Entry 8EF6 (electron microscopy, 3.20 A resolution); this record covers chains B and C of the 7 polymer chains in the assembly.

# Chain B
Protein: Guanine nucleotide-binding protein G(I)/G(S)/G(T) subunit beta-1
Organism: Rattus norvegicus
UniProt: P54311 (GBB1_RAT); numbering as in UniProt (aligned over 2-340)
Sequence (353 residues; numbered -12 to 340; the number before each row is that of its first residue; numbers below 1 keep their minus sign (Met-12 is residue -12)):
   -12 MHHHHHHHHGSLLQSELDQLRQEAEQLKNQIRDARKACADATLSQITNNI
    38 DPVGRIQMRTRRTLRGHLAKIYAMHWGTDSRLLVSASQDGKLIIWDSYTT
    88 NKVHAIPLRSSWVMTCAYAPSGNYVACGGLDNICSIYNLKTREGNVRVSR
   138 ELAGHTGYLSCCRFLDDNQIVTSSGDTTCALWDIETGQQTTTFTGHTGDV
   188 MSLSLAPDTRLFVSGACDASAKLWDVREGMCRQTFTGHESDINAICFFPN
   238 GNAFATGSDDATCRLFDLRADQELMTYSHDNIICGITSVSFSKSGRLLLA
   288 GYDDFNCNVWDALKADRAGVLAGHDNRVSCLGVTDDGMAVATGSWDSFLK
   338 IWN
Disordered / not traced: -12 to 5
Sequence notes: expression tag (-12 to 1)
UniProt features mapped onto this chain:
  - modified residue: Ser2 (N-acetylserine), His266 (Phosphohistidine)

# Chain C
Protein: Guanine nucleotide-binding protein G(I)/G(S)/G(O) subunit gamma-2
Organism: Bos taurus
UniProt: P63212 (GBG2_BOVIN); residue numbers follow UniProt; this construct covers 1-68
Sequence (68 residues; row label = number of the first residue in the row):
     1 MASNNTASIAQARKLVEQLKMEANIDRIKVSKAAADLMAYCEAHAKEDPL
    51 LTPVPASENPFREKKFFC
Disordered / not traced: 1-9, 65-68
UniProt features mapped onto this chain:
  - modified residue: Ala2 (N-acetylalanine), Cys68 (Cysteine methyl ester)
  - lipidation: Cys68 (S-geranylgeranyl cysteine)

# Chain B / chain C interface
Residue-residue contacts (71):
  Leu7(B) with Ala12(C), hydrophobic; Arg13(C); Val16(C)
  Glu10(B) with Lys20(C), salt bridge
  Ala11(B) with Val16(C), hydrophobic; Leu19(C)
  Leu14(B) with Val16(C), hydrophobic; Leu19(C), hydrophobic; Lys20(C)
  Ile18(B) with Leu19(C), hydrophobic; Ala23(C), hydrophobic; Arg27(C)
  Ala21(B) with Arg27(C)
  Arg22(B) with Glu22(C), salt bridge; Arg27(C)
  Cys25(B) with Ile28(C), hydrogen bond (side chain-backbone); Lys29(C), hydrogen bond (backbone-side chain)
  Asp27(B) with Lys29(C), salt bridge; Val30(C)
  Ala28(B) with Val30(C)
  Leu30(B) with Ala34(C), hydrophobic
  Ile33(B) with Met38(C), hydrophobic
  Ile37(B) with Glu42(C)
  Met45(B) with Leu50(C), hydrophobic
  Arg48(B) with Asn59(C); Phe61(C); Glu63(C), salt bridge
  Arg49(B) with Arg62(C), hydrogen bond (side chain-backbone)
  Ser84(B) with Phe61(C)
  Tyr85(B) with Pro60(C); Phe61(C), hydrophobic
  Met217(B) with Met21(C), hydrophobic
  Cys218(B) with Gln18(C), hydrogen bond (backbone-side chain)
  Gln220(B) with Ile25(C)
  Thr221(B) with Glu22(C), hydrogen bond (backbone-side chain)
  Phe235(B) with Leu37(C), hydrophobic; Tyr40(C), hydrophobic; Cys41(C), hydrophobic
  Pro236(B) with Tyr40(C)
  Asn237(B) with Tyr40(C)
  Asp254(B) with Ala33(C)
  Arg256(B) with Arg27(C); Ile28(C); Asp36(C), salt bridge
  Asp258(B) with Ile25(C); Arg27(C), salt bridge
  Gln259(B) with Val30(C)
  Leu261(B) with Val30(C), hydrophobic
  Ser279(B) with Asp48(C), hydrogen bond; Leu50(C)
  Lys280(B) with Asp48(C)
  Ser281(B) with Tyr40(C); Cys41(C), hydrogen bond (side chain-backbone); His44(C); Ala45(C); Asp48(C)
  Arg283(B) with Cys41(C); Glu42(C); Ala45(C); Leu51(C)
  Leu284(B) with Leu51(C), hydrophobic
  Leu300(B) with Met38(C), hydrophobic
  Asp323(B) with Pro49(C)
  Gly324(B) with Pro49(C); Leu50(C)
  Met325(B) with Pro49(C), hydrophobic; Pro60(C), hydrophobic
  Ala326(B) with Phe61(C), hydrophobic
  Val327(B) with Leu50(C), hydrophobic
  Asn340(B) with Leu50(C); Asn59(C), hydrogen bond
Interface residues without a listed pair, chain B (52 interface residues in all): Lys15, Ala26, Thr34, Arg46, Arg219, Leu252, Ala257, Gly282, Val320, Ile338
Interface residues without a listed pair, chain C (36 interface residues in all): Asp26, Ser31, Val54

# In short
52 residues of chain B and 36 residues of chain C are in contact, with 8 hydrogen bonds and 6 salt bridges.
Polar pairs include Glu10(B)-Lys20(C), Arg22(B)-Glu22(C) and Asp27(B)-Lys29(C).
Chain B is Guanine nucleotide-binding protein G(I)/G(S)/G(T) subunit beta-1 (Rattus norvegicus) and chain C is
Guanine nucleotide-binding protein G(I)/G(S)/G(O) subunit gamma-2 (Bos taurus); the structure, Morphine-bound
mu-opioid receptor-Gi complex, was determined by electron microscopy together with 8EF5, 8EFB, 8EFL, 8EFO and
8EFQ from the same study.
